PDB entry 5J7K | X-ray diffraction, 2.46 A resolution | chains A and C of the 4 polymer chains in the assembly

# Chain A (and C)
Name: FN3con-a-lys
From: synthetic construct
Notes: chain C of this document is another copy of the same molecule, construct and numbering; everything in this record applies to it too
Sequence (99 residues; each row starts with the number of its first residue):
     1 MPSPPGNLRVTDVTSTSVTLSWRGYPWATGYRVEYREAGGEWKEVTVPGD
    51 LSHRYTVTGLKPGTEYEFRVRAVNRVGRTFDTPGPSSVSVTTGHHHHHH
Unresolved in the structure: 1-5, 76-84, 99 (chain C: 1-5, 49-52, 76-86, 99)

# How chain A and chain C interact
Residue-residue contacts (29; chain A residue first):
  Arg-9(A) / His-98(C)
  Val-10(A) / His-98(C)
  Val-13(A) / Val-13(C)
  Val-13(A) / Thr-14(C)
  Val-13(A) / Ser-15(C)
  Thr-14(A) / Val-13(C)
  Ser-15(A) / Val-13(C)
  Ser-87(A) / His-97(C)
  Val-88(A) / His-96(C)
  Val-88(A) / His-97(C)
  Ser-89(A) / His-95(C)
  Ser-89(A) / His-96(C)  hydrogen bond (backbone-backbone)
  Val-90(A) / His-94(C)
  Val-90(A) / His-95(C)
  Thr-91(A) / Gly-93(C)
  Thr-91(A) / His-94(C)  hydrogen bond (backbone-backbone)
  Gly-93(A) / Thr-91(C)
  His-94(A) / Val-90(C)
  His-94(A) / Thr-91(C)  hydrogen bond (backbone-backbone)
  His-95(A) / Val-10(C)
  His-95(A) / Ser-89(C)  hydrogen bond (backbone-backbone)
  His-95(A) / Val-90(C)
  His-96(A) / Val-10(C)
  His-97(A) / Arg-9(C)
  His-97(A) / Val-10(C)  hydrogen bond (backbone-backbone)
  His-98(A) / Gly-6(C)
  His-98(A) / Leu-8(C)
  His-98(A) / Arg-9(C)
  His-98(A) / Val-10(C)
Interface residues without a listed pair, chain A (17 interface residues in all): Leu-8
Interface residues without a listed pair, chain C (18 interface residues in all): Val-88, Thr-92

# Summary
17 residues of chain A face 18 of chain C across their interface, with 5 hydrogen bonds. Backbone hydrogen
bonds pair Ser-89(A)/His-96(C), Thr-91(A)/His-94(C) and His-95(A)/Ser-89(C).
Chain A and chain C are both FN3con-a-lys (synthetic construct); the structure, Loop grafting onto a highly
stable FN3 scaffold, was determined by X-ray diffraction (same publication as 5J7C).
